PDB entry 5MG5 | X-ray diffraction, 3.44 A resolution | chains A and K of the 12 polymer chains in the assembly

== Chain A ==
Protein: Hydroxymethylglutaryl-CoA synthase
Organism: Pseudomonas protegens
UniProtKB: A0A1Z3SPL2 (A0A1Z3SPL2_9PSED); residues 1-362 here = UniProt positions 1-362
Amino-acid sequence (362 residues; numbered 1 to 362; the number before each row is that of its first residue):
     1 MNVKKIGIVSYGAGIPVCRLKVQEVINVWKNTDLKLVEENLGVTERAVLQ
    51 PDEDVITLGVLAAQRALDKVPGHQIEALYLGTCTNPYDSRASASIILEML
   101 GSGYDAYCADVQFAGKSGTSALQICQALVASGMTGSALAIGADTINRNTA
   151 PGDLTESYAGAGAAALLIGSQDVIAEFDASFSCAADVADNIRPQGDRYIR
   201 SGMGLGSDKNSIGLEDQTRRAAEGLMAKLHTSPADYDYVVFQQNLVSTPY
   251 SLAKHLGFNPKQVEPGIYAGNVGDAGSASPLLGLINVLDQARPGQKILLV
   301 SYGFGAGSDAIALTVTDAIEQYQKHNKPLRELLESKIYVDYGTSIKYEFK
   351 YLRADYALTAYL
Not modelled in the structure: 1-4

== Chain K ==
Protein: 2,4-diacetylphloroglucinol biosynthesis protein
Organism: Pseudomonas protegens
UniProtKB: A0A1Z3SPP2 (A0A1Z3SPP2_9PSED); numbering as in UniProt (aligned over 1-146)
Amino-acid sequence (146 residues; numbered 1 to 146; the number before each row is that of its first residue):
     1 MSMYPEQIHRMTTASMLREWREHGGKYRLEGSQCEECNEIFFPRRTVCGA
    51 CNSLSVKPYRCARSGKIEVMAPAENPILAAMGYGETVPRIMAMVRLDDGL
   101 VIASEIVDVCDQQQLKVGAPVRMVIRKHVRESNLAWQYAYKFVLDI
Not modelled in the structure: 1
Metal / ion sites: Zn2+: Cys-34, Cys-37, Cys-48, Cys-51

== Interface between chain A and chain K ==
Contacting residue pairs (22):
  Asp-186(A) / Trp-20(K)
  Asp-186(A) / His-23(K)  salt bridge
  Asp-186(A) / Tyr-27(K)  hydrogen bond
  Val-187(A) / Met-16(K)
  Val-187(A) / Trp-20(K)
  Ala-188(A) / Met-16(K)
  Asp-189(A) / Met-16(K)
  Ile-191(A) / Asn-133(K)
  Pro-193(A) / Arg-130(K)
  Pro-193(A) / Leu-134(K)
  Asp-196(A) / Leu-134(K)
  Arg-200(A) / Leu-134(K)
  Gly-202(A) / Ser-15(K)
  Gly-202(A) / Met-16(K)  hydrogen bond (backbone-backbone)
  Met-203(A) / Ser-15(K)
  Met-203(A) / Met-16(K)  hydrophobic
  Met-203(A) / Leu-17(K)  hydrophobic
  Ile-212(A) / Met-16(K)  hydrophobic
  Ile-212(A) / Leu-17(K)  hydrophobic
  Ile-212(A) / Trp-20(K)  hydrophobic
  Leu-352(A) / Met-3(K)
  Leu-352(A) / Pro-5(K)  hydrophobic
Other interface residues (no listed pair), chain A (13 interface residues in all): Gln-194
Other interface residues (no listed pair), chain K (14 interface residues in all): Ala-14, Ala-135, Trp-136

== Summary ==
Chain A and chain K form an interface of 13 and 14 residues respectively; the contacts include 2 hydrogen
bonds and 1 salt bridge. Polar pairs include Asp-186(A)/His-23(K), Asp-186(A)/Tyr-27(K) and
Gly-202(A)/Met-16(K). The Zn2+ site is built by Cys-34(K), Cys-37(K), Cys-48(K) and Cys-51(K).
Chain A is Hydroxymethylglutaryl-CoA synthase and chain K is 2,4-diacetylphloroglucinol biosynthesis protein,
both from Pseudomonas protegens; the structure, A multi-component acyltransferase PhlABC from Pseudomonas
protegens soaked with the monoacetylphloroglucinol (MAPG), was determined by X-ray diffraction, deposited
together with 5M3K.
